PDB entry 6DVI | X-ray diffraction, 2.30 A resolution | chains A and C

Chain A (and C):
Name: Lactate 2-monooxygenase
From: Mycobacterium smegmatis
Notes: EC 1.13.12.4; chain C of this document is another copy of the same molecule, construct and numbering; everything in this record applies to it too
UniProtKB: P21795 (LA2M_MYCSM); residues 0-393 here correspond to UniProt positions 1-394 (UniProt number = residue number + 1)
Amino-acid sequence (394 residues; numbered 0 to 393; the number before each row is that of its first residue; numbering starts at 0):
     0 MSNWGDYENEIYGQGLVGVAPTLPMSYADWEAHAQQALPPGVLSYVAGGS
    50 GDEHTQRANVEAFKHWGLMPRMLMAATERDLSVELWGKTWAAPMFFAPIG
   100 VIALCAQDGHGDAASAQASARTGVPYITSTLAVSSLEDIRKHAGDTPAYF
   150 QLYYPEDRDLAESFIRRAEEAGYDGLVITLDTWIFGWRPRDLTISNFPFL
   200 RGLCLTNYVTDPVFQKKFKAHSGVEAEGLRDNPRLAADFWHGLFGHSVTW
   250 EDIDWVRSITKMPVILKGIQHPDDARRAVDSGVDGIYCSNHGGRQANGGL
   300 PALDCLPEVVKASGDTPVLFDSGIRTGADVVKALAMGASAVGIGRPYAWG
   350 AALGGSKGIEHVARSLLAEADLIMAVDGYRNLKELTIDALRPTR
UniProt features mapped onto this chain:
  - active site: H290 (Proton acceptor)
  - binding site (a 2-oxocarboxylate): Y44, Y152, R187, R293
  - binding site (FMN): P97 to G99, S128, Q150, T178, K266, D320 to R324, R344
Small-molecule neighbours: FMN (flavin mononucleotide): Y44, V45, A96, P97, I98, G99, V100, S128, Q150, Y152, T178, K266, S288, H290, G291, R293, D320, S321, G322, I323, R324, G343, R344
From the paper describing this entry:
  - mutagenesis - C203A: unchanged catalytic activity (citing earlier work)
  - catalytic residues: K266, H290 (proposed by the authors, not directly observed)

Interface between chain A and chain C:
Pairs across the interface (22; chain A residue first):
  V16(A) - R233(C)  hydrogen bond (backbone-side chain)
  G17(A) - R200(C)  hydrogen bond (backbone-side chain)
  V18(A) - R233(C)
  T21(A) - P38(C)
  A31(A) - Q35(C)
  H32(A) - Q35(C)  hydrogen bond (side chain-backbone)
  Q35(A) - H32(C)  hydrogen bond (backbone-side chain)
  Q35(A) - Q35(C)
  A36(A) - A36(C)  hydrophobic
  P38(A) - T21(C)
  P39(A) - T21(C)
  Q106(A) - Q106(C)
  Q106(A) - A351(C)  hydrogen bond (side chain-backbone)
  Q106(A) - L352(C)  hydrogen bond (side chain-backbone)
  Q106(A) - G353(C)
  R200(A) - G17(C)  hydrogen bond (side chain-backbone)
  R233(A) - V16(C)  hydrogen bond (side chain-backbone)
  R233(A) - V18(C)
  A351(A) - Q106(C)  hydrogen bond (backbone-side chain)
  L352(A) - Q106(C)  hydrogen bond (backbone-side chain)
  G353(A) - Q106(C)
  G354(A) - Q106(C)
Also at the interface, not in a pair above, chain A (19 interface residues in all): P20, A350
Also at the interface, not in a pair above, chain C (18 interface residues in all): P20, P39, A350, G354

Summary:
19 residues of chain A and 18 residues of chain C are in contact, with 10 hydrogen bonds. Polar contacts
include V16(A)-R233(C), G17(A)-R200(C) and H32(A)-Q35(C). Bound to chain A: flavin mononucleotide. The paper
reports catalytic residues K266(A) and H290(A); C203A of chain A leaves catalytic activity unchanged.
Chain A and chain C are both Lactate 2-monooxygenase (Mycobacterium smegmatis); the structure, Wild-type
Lactate Monooxygenase from Mycobacterium smegmatis, was determined by X-ray diffraction (same publication as
6DVH).
